Entry 9CHL (X-ray diffraction, 2.40 A resolution); this record covers chains A and I of the 6 polymer chains in the assembly.

Chain A:
Name: Antitoxin HigA
From: Proteus vulgaris
UniProt: Q7A224 (HIGA_PROVU); numbering as in UniProt (aligned over 1-104)
Amino-acid sequence (104 residues; numbered 1 to 104; the number before each row is that of its first residue):
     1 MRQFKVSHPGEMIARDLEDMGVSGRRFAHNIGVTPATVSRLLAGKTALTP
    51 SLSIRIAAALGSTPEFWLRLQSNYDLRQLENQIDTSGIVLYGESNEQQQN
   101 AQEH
Unresolved in the structure: 102-104
Modified residues: Mse-1 (selenomethionine; parent Met); Mse-12 (selenomethionine; parent Met); Mse-20 (selenomethionine; parent Met)
Reported in the primary citation:
  - binding site for the 21-nt DNA strand: Thr-34, Ala-36, Thr-37, Arg-40
  - specificity-determining residues: Arg-40
  - binding site for the 21-nt DNA strand (chain I): Ser-23, Thr-34, Ser-39, Arg-40, Lys-45
  - contacts within the chain: Arg-2/Glu-80 (salt bridge), Gln-3/Arg-77 (backbone contact)
  - conformationally variable residues (order/disorder transition): Arg-2, Gln-3
  - binding site for the 21-nt DNA strand: Thr-37

Chain I:
Molecule: 21-nt DNA strand
Sequence (21 nucleotides; row label = number of the first residue in the row):
     1 GTATTACACACCATGTAATAC

How chain A and chain I interact:
Residue-residue contacts (14):
  Ser-23(A) / DT2(I)  hydrogen bond to the phosphate
  Ser-23(A) / DA3(I)  phosphate contact
  Gly-24(A) / DA3(I)  hydrogen bond to the phosphate
  Arg-25(A) / DG1(I)  sugar contact
  Arg-25(A) / DT2(I)  salt bridge to the phosphate
  Arg-25(A) / DA3(I)  hydrogen bond to the phosphate
  Arg-26(A) / DT2(I)  phosphate contact
  Pro-35(A) / DT4(I)  base contact
  Ala-36(A) / DT5(I)  base contact
  Ser-39(A) / DT4(I)  hydrogen bond to the phosphate
  Ser-39(A) / DT5(I)  base contact
  Arg-40(A) / DT5(I)  base contact
  Arg-40(A) / DA6(I)  base contact
  Lys-45(A) / DT5(I)  salt bridge to the phosphate
Interface residues without a listed pair, chain I (7 interface residues in all): DC7

In short:
9 residues of chain A face 7 of chain I across their interface; the contacts include 4 hydrogen bonds and 2
salt bridges. Polar pairs include Ser-23(A)/DT2(I), Gly-24(A)/DA3(I) and Arg-25(A)/DA3(I). The paper reports a
binding site for the 21-nt DNA strand (chain I) at Ser-23(A), Thr-34(A) and Ser-39(A) among others; a binding
site for the 21-nt DNA strand at Thr-34(A), Ala-36(A) and Thr-37(A) among others.
Here chain A is Antitoxin HigA (Proteus vulgaris) and chain I is a 21-nt DNA strand. Entry 9CHL (P. vulgaris
tetrameric HigBA- operator 2 DNA) was determined by X-ray diffraction (same publication as 9CHN).
